Entry 7AOT (X-ray diffraction, 0.85 A resolution); this record covers chain A.

Chain A:
Name: Peptidyl-prolyl cis-trans isomerase FKBP5
Source organism: Homo sapiens
Notes: EC 5.2.1.8; fragment: Fk1 domain
UniProtKB: Q13451 (FKBP5_HUMAN); numbering as in UniProt (aligned over 16-140)
Chain sequence (128 residues; numbered 13 to 140; the number before each row is that of its first residue):
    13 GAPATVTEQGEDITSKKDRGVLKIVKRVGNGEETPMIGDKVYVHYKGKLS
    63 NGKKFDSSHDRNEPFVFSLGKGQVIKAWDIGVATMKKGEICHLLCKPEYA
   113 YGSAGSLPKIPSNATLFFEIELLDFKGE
Disordered / not traced: 140
Differences from the reference sequence: expression tag (13-15); engineered mutation Thr19 (Ala in Q13451)
Swiss-Prot annotation at these positions:
  - modified residue: Lys28 (N6-acetyllysine)
  - mutagenesis: Lys28 (K28Q: Mimics acetylation; impaired interaction with AKT1 and PHLPP1; when associated with Q-155; K28R: Decreased acetylation; promotes interaction with AKT1 and PHLPP1; when associated with R-155)
Small-molecule neighbours: RTQ ((2R,5S,12R)-12-cyclohexyl-2-[2-(3,4-dimethoxyphenyl)ethyl]-3,19-dioxa-10,13,16-triazatricyclo[18.3.1.0-5,10]tetracosa- 1(24),20,22-triene-4,11,14,17-tetrone): Tyr57, Gly59, Lys60, Leu61, Asp68, His71, Phe77, Gly84, Gln85, Val86, Ile87, Trp90, Ala112, Tyr113, Lys121, Ile122, Leu128, Phe130
What the authors report for this chain:
  - binding site for RTQ: Tyr57
  - conformationally variable residues (loop rearrangement, side-chain flip): Phe67, Asp68, His71
  - contacts within the chain: Tyr57-His71 (hydrogen bond)
  - specificity-determining residues: His71 (proposed by the authors, not directly observed)

In short:
Chain A binds compound RTQ. UniProt lists one mutagenesis site. From the paper: a binding site for RTQ at
Tyr57; the specificity determinant His71.
Chain A is Peptidyl-prolyl cis-trans isomerase FKBP5 (Homo sapiens); the structure, The Fk1 domain of FKBP51
in complex with
(2R,5S,12R)-12-cyclohexyl-2-[2-(3,4-dimethoxyphenyl)ethyl]-3,19-dioxa-10,13,16-triazatricyclo[18.3.1.0-5,10]tetracosa-
1(24),20,22-triene-4,11,14,17-tetrone, was determined by X-ray diffraction together with 7AOU and 7AWF from
the same study.
